PDB entry 4POV | X-ray diffraction, 2.20 A resolution | chain A

Chain A:
Name: Thiamine transporter ThiT
Organism: Lactococcus lactis subsp. cremoris
Notes: fragment: ThiT
UniProtKB: A2RI47 (THIT_LACLM); residue numbers follow UniProt; this construct covers 1-182
Chain sequence (192 residues; numbered -9 to 182; the number before each row is that of its first residue; numbers below 1 keep their minus sign (Met-9 is residue -9)):
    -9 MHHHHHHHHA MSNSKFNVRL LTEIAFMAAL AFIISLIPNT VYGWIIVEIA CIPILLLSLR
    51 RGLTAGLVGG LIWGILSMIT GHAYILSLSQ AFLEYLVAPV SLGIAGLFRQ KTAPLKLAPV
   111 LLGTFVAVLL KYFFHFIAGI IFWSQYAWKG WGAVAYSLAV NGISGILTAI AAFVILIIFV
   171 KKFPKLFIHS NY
Unresolved in the structure: -9 to 4
Differences from the reference sequence: initiating methionine (-9); expression tag (-8 to 0)
Ligand contacts:
  - 2VY (4-[(4-amino-2-methylpyrimidin-5-yl)methyl]-3-methylthiophene-2-carbaldehyde): Trp34, Ile36, Glu38, Glu84, Tyr85, Lys121, Tyr122, His125, Ala128, Gly129, Trp133, Tyr146, Ser147, Val150, Asn151
  - 2-(2-methoxyethoxy)ethanol (PG0): Ala137, Trp138, Lys139, Gly140

Overview:
Ligands of chain A: compound 2VY and 2-(2-methoxyethoxy)ethanol.
Chain A is Thiamine transporter ThiT (Lactococcus lactis subsp. cremoris); the structure, ThiT with LMG135
bound, was determined by X-ray diffraction, deposited together with 4POP.
